8DNL - chain A; structure by electron microscopy, 3.32 A resolution.

# Chain A
Protein: 29 kDa antigen cfp29
Organism: Acidipropionibacterium acidipropionici ATCC 4875
Reference sequence: K7RV67 (K7RV67_ACIA4); residues 1-264 here = UniProt positions 1-264
Sequence (264 residues; each row starts with the number of its first residue):
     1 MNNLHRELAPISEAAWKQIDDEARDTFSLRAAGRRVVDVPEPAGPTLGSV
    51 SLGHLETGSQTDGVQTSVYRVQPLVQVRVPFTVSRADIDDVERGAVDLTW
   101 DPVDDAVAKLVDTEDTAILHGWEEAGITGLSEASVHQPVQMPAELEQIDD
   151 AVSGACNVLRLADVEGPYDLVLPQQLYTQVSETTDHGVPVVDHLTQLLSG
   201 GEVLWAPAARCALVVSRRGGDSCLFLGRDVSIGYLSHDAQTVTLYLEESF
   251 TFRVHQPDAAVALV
Not modelled in the structure: 1
From the paper describing this entry:
  - conformationally variable residues (helix shift, loop rearrangement): Asp185 to Pro189

# Summary
From the paper: conformational variability at Asp185.
Chain A is 29 kDa antigen cfp29 (Acidipropionibacterium acidipropionici ATCC 4875); the structure,
Acidipropionibacterium acidipropionici encapsulin in an open state at pH 7.5, was determined by electron
microscopy, deposited together with 8DN9 and 8DNA.
